PDB entry 8EUW | electron microscopy, 2.70 A resolution | chains E and F of the 12 polymer chains in the assembly

== Chain E ==
Protein: Envelope glycoprotein gp120
Source organism: Human immunodeficiency virus 1
Reference sequence: Q2N0S6 (Q2N0S6_9HIV1); the construct lacks a stretch of the UniProt sequence and is renumbered around it, so the offset changes along the chain: 31-141 = UniProt 30-140; 150-184 = UniProt 141-175; 189-309 = UniProt 188-308; 312-321 = UniProt 309-318; 2 more segments
Amino-acid sequence (481 residues; numbered 31 to 513 plus 13 insertion-coded residues; 15 numbers in that range are skipped by the numbering (no residue carries them; nothing is unmodelled there); the number before each row is that of its first residue; a row labelled like 184A-184L holds insertion residues (184A, then the next letters in order)):
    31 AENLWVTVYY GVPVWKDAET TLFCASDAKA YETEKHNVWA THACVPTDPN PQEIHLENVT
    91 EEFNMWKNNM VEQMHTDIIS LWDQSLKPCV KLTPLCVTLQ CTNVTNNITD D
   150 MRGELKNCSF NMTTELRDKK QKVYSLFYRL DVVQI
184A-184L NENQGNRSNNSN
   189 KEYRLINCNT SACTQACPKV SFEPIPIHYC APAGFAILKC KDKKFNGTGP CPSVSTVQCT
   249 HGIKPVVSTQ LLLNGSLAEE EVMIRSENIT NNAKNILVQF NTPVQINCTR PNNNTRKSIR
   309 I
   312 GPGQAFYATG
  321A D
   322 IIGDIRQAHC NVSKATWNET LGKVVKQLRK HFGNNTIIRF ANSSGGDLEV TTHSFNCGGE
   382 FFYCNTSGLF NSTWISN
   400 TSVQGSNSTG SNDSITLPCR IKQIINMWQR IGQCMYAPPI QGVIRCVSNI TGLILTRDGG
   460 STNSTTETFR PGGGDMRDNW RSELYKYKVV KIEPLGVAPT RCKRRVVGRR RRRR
Unresolved in the structure: 58-65, 184A-184L, 400-409, 504-513
Construct notes: conflict Cys201 (Ile200 in Q2N0S6), Asn332 (Thr330 in Q2N0S6), Cys433 (Ala430 in Q2N0S6), Cys501 (Ala498 in Q2N0S6), Arg509 (Glu506 in Q2N0S6), Arg510 (Lys507 in Q2N0S6), Arg512 (Ala509 in Q2N0S6), Arg513 (Val510 in Q2N0S6)
Disulfides: Cys54-Cys74, Cys119-Cys205, Cys126-Cys196, Cys131-Cys157, Cys201-Cys433, Cys218-Cys247, Cys228-Cys239, Cys296-Cys331, Cys378-Cys445, Cys385-Cys418
Glycans and other covalent adducts: glycan linked to Asn88; N-acetylglucosamine (NAG) linked to Asn133, Asn156, Asn160, Asn197, Asn234, Asn262, Asn276, Asn295, Asn301, Asn332, Asn363, Asn386, Asn392, Asn448

== Chain F ==
Protein: Envelope glycoprotein gp41
Source organism: Human immunodeficiency virus 1
Reference sequence: Q2N0S6 (Q2N0S6_9HIV1); residues 512-664 here correspond to UniProt positions 509-661 (UniProt number = residue number - 3)
Amino-acid sequence (153 residues; row label = number of the first residue in the row):
   512 AVGIGAVFLG FLGAAGSTMG AASMTLTVQA RNLLSGIVQQ QSNLLRAPEA QQHLLKLTVW
   572 GIKQLQARVL AVERYLRDQQ LLGIWGCSGK LICCTNVPWN SSWSNRNLSE IWDNMTWLQW
   632 DKEISNYTQI IYGLLEESQN QQEKNEQDLL ALD
Unresolved in the structure: 547-568, 664
Construct notes: conflict Pro559 (Ile556 in Q2N0S6), Cys605 (Thr602 in Q2N0S6)
Disulfides: Cys598-Cys604

== Chain E / chain F interface ==
Pairs across the interface (112):
  Leu34(E) - Pro609(F)
  Leu34(E) - Trp610(F)  hydrogen bond (backbone-backbone)
  Leu34(E) - Leu619(F)  hydrophobic
  Trp35(E) - Thr606(F)
  Trp35(E) - Asn607(F)
  Trp35(E) - Val608(F)
  Trp35(E) - Pro609(F)
  Trp35(E) - Trp610(F)
  Val36(E) - Thr606(F)  hydrogen bond (backbone-side chain)
  Val36(E) - Val608(F)  hydrogen bond (backbone-backbone)
  Val36(E) - Trp610(F)  hydrophobic
  Val36(E) - Trp614(F)  hydrophobic
  Thr37(E) - Ile603(F)
  Thr37(E) - Cys604(F)
  Val38(E) - Leu593(F)  hydrophobic
  Val38(E) - Trp596(F)  hydrophobic
  Val38(E) - Leu602(F)
  Val38(E) - Ile603(F)
  Val38(E) - Cys604(F)  hydrogen bond (backbone-backbone)
  Tyr39(E) - Ser534(F)
  Tyr39(E) - Leu537(F)  hydrophobic
  Tyr39(E) - Leu602(F)
  Tyr39(E) - Ile603(F)  hydrophobic
  Tyr39(E) - Trp623(F)
  Tyr39(E) - Trp628(F)  hydrophobic
  Tyr40(E) - Leu537(F)
  Tyr40(E) - Leu544(F)
  Tyr40(E) - Tyr586(F)
  Tyr40(E) - Asp589(F)
  Tyr40(E) - Gln590(F)  hydrogen bond
  Tyr40(E) - Leu593(F)  hydrophobic
  Tyr40(E) - Leu602(F)  hydrogen bond (backbone-backbone)
  Gly41(E) - Leu537(F)
  Gly41(E) - Gln540(F)
  Val42(E) - Leu537(F)
  Pro43(E) - Ala525(F)
  Pro43(E) - Ala526(F)  hydrophobic
  Pro43(E) - Gln540(F)
  Pro43(E) - Leu629(F)
  Val44(E) - Trp628(F)  hydrophobic
  Val44(E) - Leu629(F)
  Val44(E) - Asp632(F)
  Trp45(E) - Leu523(F)  hydrophobic
  Trp45(E) - Ala526(F)  hydrophobic
  Trp45(E) - Leu629(F)
  Lys46(E) - Asp632(F)  salt bridge
  Thr51(E) - Lys574(F)
  Thr51(E) - Ala578(F)
  Leu52(E) - Lys574(F)  hydrogen bond (backbone-side chain)
  Cys54(E) - Trp571(F)  hydrophobic
  Ala70(E) - Trp571(F)  hydrogen bond (backbone-side chain)
  Ala73(E) - Trp571(F)
  Cys74(E) - Trp571(F)
  Val75(E) - Gln575(F)
  Ile84(E) - Leu520(F)
  Ile84(E) - Gly521(F)
  Ile84(E) - Phe522(F)
  Ile84(E) - Gly524(F)
  Leu86(E) - Leu523(F)
  Leu86(E) - Gly524(F)
  Glu87(E) - Gly527(F)
  Asn88(E) - Gly527(F)
  Val89(E) - Ala526(F)  hydrophobic
  Val89(E) - Gly527(F)
  Gln103(E) - Lys574(F)  hydrogen bond
  Asp107(E) - Val570(F)
  Asp107(E) - Trp571(F)
  Asp107(E) - Lys574(F)  salt bridge
  Ser110(E) - Val570(F)
  Leu111(E) - Val570(F)  hydrophobic
  Leu111(E) - Trp571(F)
  Gln114(E) - Thr569(F)
  Gln114(E) - Val570(F)
  Tyr217(E) - Trp571(F)
  Pro220(E) - Ala578(F)  hydrophobic
  Ala221(E) - Leu544(F)
  Ala221(E) - Leu545(F)
  Ala221(E) - Ser546(F)
  Ala221(E) - Ala582(F)
  Gly222(E) - Asn543(F)
  Gly222(E) - Leu544(F)
  Gly222(E) - Arg585(F)  hydrogen bond (backbone-side chain)
  Phe223(E) - Arg585(F)
  Thr244(E) - Leu523(F)
  Ile491(E) - Phe522(F)  hydrophobic
  Ile491(E) - Leu523(F)  hydrophobic
  Ile491(E) - Arg585(F)  hydrogen bond (backbone-side chain)
  Glu492(E) - Arg585(F)  salt bridge
  Pro493(E) - Leu544(F)  hydrophobic
  Pro493(E) - Asp589(F)
  Leu494(E) - Asp589(F)
  Leu494(E) - Leu593(F)  hydrophobic
  Val496(E) - Trp631(F)  hydrogen bond (backbone-side chain)
  Val496(E) - Ile635(F)  hydrophobic
  Ala497(E) - Trp623(F)  hydrophobic
  Ala497(E) - Trp628(F)  hydrophobic
  Pro498(E) - Trp610(F)
  Pro498(E) - Trp623(F)  hydrogen bond (backbone-side chain)
  Pro498(E) - Trp631(F)
  Thr499(E) - Trp623(F)
  Cys501(E) - Cys605(F)  disulfide
  Lys502(E) - Cys605(F)
  Lys502(E) - Asn607(F)  hydrogen bond
  Arg503(E) - Trp596(F)  hydrogen bond (side chain-backbone)
  Arg503(E) - Gly597(F)
  Arg503(E) - Cys598(F)  hydrogen bond
  Arg503(E) - Cys604(F)  hydrogen bond
  Arg503(E) - Cys605(F)  hydrogen bond (side chain-backbone)
  Arg503(E) - Thr606(F)
  Arg503(E) - Asn607(F)
  Arg503(E) - Gln650(F)  hydrogen bond
  Arg503(E) - Gln653(F)  hydrogen bond
Interface residues without a listed pair, chain E (52 interface residues in all): Phe53, Ala224, Lys490, Gly495, Arg500
Interface residues without a listed pair, chain F (59 interface residues in all): Ala533, Thr536, Ala541, Gly572, Leu581, Leu592, Lys601, Ile642, Tyr643, Leu646
Cross-chain cystine bridges: Cys501(E)-Cys605(F)

== In short ==
52 residues of chain E face 59 of chain F across their interface, with 1 disulfide bond, 20 hydrogen bonds and
3 salt bridges. Among the polar pairs are Lys46(E)-Asp632(F), Asp107(E)-Lys574(F) and Glu492(E)-Arg585(F).
Chain E is Envelope glycoprotein gp120 and chain F is Envelope glycoprotein gp41, both from Human
immunodeficiency virus 1; the structure, Cryo-EM structure of HIV-1 BG505 DS-SOSIP ENV trimer bound to
VRC34.01-MM28 FAB, was determined by electron microscopy, deposited together with 8F7Z, 8ELI, 8EUU and 8EUV.
